PDB entry 4YJ3 | X-ray diffraction, 3.75 A resolution | chains D and E of the 6 polymer chains in the assembly

[Chain D]
Protein: Tubulin beta-2B chain
Source organism: Bos taurus
Reference sequence: Q6B856 (TBB2B_BOVIN); the author numbering skips numbers that UniProt does not, so the offset changes along the chain: 1-42 = UniProt 1-42; 45-360 = UniProt 43-358; 369-455 = UniProt 359-445
Chain sequence (445 residues; row label = number of the first residue in the row; note: 10 numbers in that range are skipped by the numbering (no residue carries them; nothing is unmodelled there)):
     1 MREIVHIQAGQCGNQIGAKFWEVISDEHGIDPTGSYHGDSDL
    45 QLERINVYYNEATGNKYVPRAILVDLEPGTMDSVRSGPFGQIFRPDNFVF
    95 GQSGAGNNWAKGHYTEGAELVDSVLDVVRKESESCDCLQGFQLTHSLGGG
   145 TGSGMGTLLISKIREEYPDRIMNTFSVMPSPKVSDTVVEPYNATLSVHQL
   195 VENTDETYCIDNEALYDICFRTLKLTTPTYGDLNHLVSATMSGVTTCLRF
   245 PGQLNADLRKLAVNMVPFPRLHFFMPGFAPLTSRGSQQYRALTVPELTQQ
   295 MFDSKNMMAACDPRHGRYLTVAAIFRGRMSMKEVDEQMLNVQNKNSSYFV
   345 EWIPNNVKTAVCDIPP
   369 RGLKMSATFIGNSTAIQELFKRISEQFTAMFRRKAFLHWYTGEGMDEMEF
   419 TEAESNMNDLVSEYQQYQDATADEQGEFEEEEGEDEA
Disordered / not traced: 276-285, 442-455
Swiss-Prot annotation at these positions:
  - motif: M1 to I4 (MREI motif)
  - binding site (GTP): Q11, E71, S140, G144, T145, G146, N206, N228
  - binding site (Mg(2+)): E71
  - modified residue: S40 (Phosphoserine), T57 (Phosphothreonine), K60 (N6-acetyllysine), S174 (Phosphoserine), T287 (Phosphothreonine), T292 (Phosphothreonine), R320 (Omega-N-methylarginine), E448 (5-glutamyl polyglutamate)
  - cross-link (Glycyl lysine isopeptide (Lys-Gly)): K60 (interchain with G-Cter in ubiquitin), K326 (interchain with G-Cter in ubiquitin)
Metal / ion sites: Mg2+: Q11 (together with GDP)
Ligand contacts:
  - 4EE (6-(4-ethoxyphenyl)-3-(2-methoxyphenyl)-7H-[1,2,4]triazolo[3,4-b][1,3,4]thiadiazine): V238, C241, L242, L248, A250, D251, K254, L255, N258, M259, T314, V315, A316, A317, I318, N350, V351, K352, A354, I378
  - GDP (guanosine-5'-diphosphate): G10, Q11, C12, Q15, I16, N101, S140, G142, G143, G144, T145, G146, V171, P173, V177, S178, D179, E183, N206, L209, Y224, L227, N228
Reported in the primary citation:
  - binding site for 4EE: C241, L248, A250, L255, N258, M259, T314, A316, I318, I378

[Chain E]
Protein: Stathmin-4
Source organism: Rattus norvegicus
Notes: fragment: Stathmin-like domain
Reference sequence: P63043 (STMN4_RAT), isoform P63043-3; residues 5-145 here correspond to UniProt positions 76-216 (UniProt number = residue number + 71)
Chain sequence (143 residues; row label = number of the first residue in the row):
     3 MADMEVIELNKCTSGQSWEVILKPPSFDGVPEFNASLPRRRDPSLEEIQK
    53 KLEAAEERRKYQEAELLKHLAEKREHEREVIQKAIEENNNFIKMAKEKLA
   103 QKMESNKENREAHLAAMLERLQEKDKHAEEVRKNKELKEEASR
Disordered / not traced: 3-4, 28-43, 142-145
Construct notes: initiating methionine (3); expression tag (4); engineered mutation W20 (Phe91 in P63043)
Swiss-Prot annotation at these positions:
  - modified residue: S19 (Phosphoserine)

[Interface between chain D and chain E]
Contacting residue pairs - 25 pairs, chain D then chain E:
  Y108(D) with H129(E), hydrogen bond; A130(E), hydrophobic; V133(E), hydrophobic; R134(E), hydrogen bond (backbone-side chain)
  T109(D) with K137(E)
  A112(D) with R134(E)
  S155(D) with L123(E); K126(E)
  K156(D) with D127(E), salt bridge
  R158(D) with L120(E); L123(E)
  E159(D) with L120(E); L123(E); D127(E)
  Q193(D) with K126(E), hydrogen bond
  N197(D) with L123(E); K126(E)
  T409(D) with K140(E)
  G410(D) with K137(E)
  E411(D) with V133(E); K137(E), salt bridge
  G412(D) with V133(E); N136(E); K137(E)
  E417(D) with H129(E), salt bridge
Also at the interface, not in a pair above, chain D (17 interface residues in all): P162, D163, M413
Also at the interface, not in a pair above, chain E (15 interface residues in all): R112, L116, M119, Q124

[Overview]
17 residues of chain D face 15 of chain E across their interface; the contacts include 3 hydrogen bonds and 3
salt bridges. Polar contacts include K156(D)-D127(E), E411(D)-K137(E) and E417(D)-H129(E). Chain D binds GDP
and compound 4EE. The paper reports a binding site for 4EE at C241(D), L248(D) and A250(D) among others.
Chain D is Tubulin beta-2B chain (Bos taurus) and chain E is Stathmin-4 (Rattus norvegicus); the structure,
Crystal structure of tubulin bound to compound 2, was determined by X-ray diffraction together with 4YJ2 from
the same study.
